Entry 4M02 (X-ray diffraction, 1.59 A resolution); this record covers chain A.

# Chain A
Name: Serine-rich adhesin for platelets
Source organism: Staphylococcus aureus
Notes: fragment: Middle fragment of binding region
Reference sequence: Q2FUW1 (SRAP_STAA8); residue numbers follow UniProt; this construct covers 494-663
Sequence (204 residues; numbered 460 to 663; the number before each row is that of its first residue):
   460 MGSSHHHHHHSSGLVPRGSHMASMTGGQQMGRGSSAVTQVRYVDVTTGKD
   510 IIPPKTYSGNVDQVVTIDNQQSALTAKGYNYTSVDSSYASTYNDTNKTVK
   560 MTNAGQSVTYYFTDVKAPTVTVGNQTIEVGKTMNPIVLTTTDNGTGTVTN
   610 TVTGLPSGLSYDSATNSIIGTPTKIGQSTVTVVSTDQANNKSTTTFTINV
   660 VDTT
Not modelled in the structure: 460-494
Differences from the reference sequence: expression tag (460-493)
Metal / ion sites: Ca2+: Asp573, Lys575, Asp601, Asn602, Asp645
Swiss-Prot annotation at these positions:
  - binding site (Ca(2+)): Asp573, Lys575, Asp601, Asn602, Asp645, Asp661, Thr663
Reported in the primary citation:
  - conformationally variable residues: Phe571, Thr572

# Summary
Asp573, Lys575, Asp601, Asn602 and Asp645 form the Ca2+ site. Curated annotation (UniProt) lists 7
Ca2+-binding residues. From the paper: conformational variability at Phe571 and Thr572.
Chain A is Serine-rich adhesin for platelets (Staphylococcus aureus); the structure, Middle fragment(residues
494-663) of the binding region of SraP, was determined by X-ray diffraction (same publication as 4M00, 4M01
and 4M03).
